1BXL - chains A and B; structure by solution NMR.

# Chain A
Molecule: Bcl-xl
Organism: Escherichia coli
Reference sequence: Q07817 (BCLX_HUMAN); residues 1-209 here = UniProt positions 1-209
Chain sequence (221 residues; numbered -3 to 217; the number before each row is that of its first residue; numbers below 1 keep their minus sign (Met-3 is residue -3)):
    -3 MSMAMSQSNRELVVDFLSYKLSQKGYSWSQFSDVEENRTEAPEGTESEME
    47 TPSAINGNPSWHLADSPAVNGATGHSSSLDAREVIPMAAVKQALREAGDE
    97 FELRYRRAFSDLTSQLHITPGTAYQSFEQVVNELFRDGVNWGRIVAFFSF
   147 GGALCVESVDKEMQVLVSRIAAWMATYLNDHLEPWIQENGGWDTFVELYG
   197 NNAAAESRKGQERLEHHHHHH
Unresolved in the structure: 45-84
Curated features (UniProtKB/Swiss-Prot):
  - motif: Ser4 to Trp24 (BH4), Val86 to Arg100 (BH3), Glu129 to Gly148 (BH1), Pro180 to Tyr195 (BH2)
  - site: Asp61, Ser62 (Cleavage)
  - modified residue (Phosphoserine): Ser49, Ser62

# Chain B
Molecule: Bak peptide
Notes: fragment: residues 572 - 587 of bak protein
Reference sequence: Q16611 (BAK_HUMAN); residues 572-587 here correspond to UniProt positions 72-87 (UniProt number = residue number - 500)
Chain sequence (16 residues; row label = number of the first residue in the row):
   572 GQVGRQLAIIGDDINR

# How chain A and chain B interact
Residue-residue contacts (26; chain A residue first):
  Phe97(A) with Leu578(B); Ile581(B)
  Arg100(A) with Ile581(B); Asp584(B)
  Tyr101(A) with Val574(B); Leu578(B); Ile581(B)
  Phe105(A) with Gln577(B); Ile580(B)
  Gln125(A) with Gly572(B)
  Val126(A) with Val574(B); Gly575(B); Leu578(B)
  Glu129(A) with Val574(B); Gly575(B); Arg576(B)
  Leu130(A) with Gly575(B); Leu578(B)
  Arg132(A) with Arg576(B)
  Ala142(A) with Leu578(B)
  Leu194(A) with Arg587(B)
  Tyr195(A) with Ile585(B); Asn586(B); Arg587(B)
  Ala199(A) with Arg587(B)
  Ser203(A) with Arg587(B)
Also at the interface, not in a pair above, chain A (23 interface residues in all): Ala104, Leu108, Gln111, Leu112, Trp137, Arg139, Phe146, Ala200, Arg204
Also at the interface, not in a pair above, chain B (14 interface residues in all): Gln573, Ala579

# In short
Chain A and chain B form an interface of 23 and 14 residues respectively.
Chain A is Bcl-xl (Escherichia coli) and chain B is Bak peptide; the structure, Structure of bcl-xl/bak
peptide complex, NMR, minimized average structure, was determined by solution NMR.
